PDB entry 3ATZ | X-ray diffraction, 2.04 A resolution | chain A

Chain A:
Molecule: Prostaglandin F2a synthase
Organism: Trypanosoma cruzi
UniProt: Q8I6L9 (Q8I6L9_TRYCR); residue numbers follow UniProt; this construct covers 1-379
Chain sequence (379 residues; each row starts with the number of its first residue):
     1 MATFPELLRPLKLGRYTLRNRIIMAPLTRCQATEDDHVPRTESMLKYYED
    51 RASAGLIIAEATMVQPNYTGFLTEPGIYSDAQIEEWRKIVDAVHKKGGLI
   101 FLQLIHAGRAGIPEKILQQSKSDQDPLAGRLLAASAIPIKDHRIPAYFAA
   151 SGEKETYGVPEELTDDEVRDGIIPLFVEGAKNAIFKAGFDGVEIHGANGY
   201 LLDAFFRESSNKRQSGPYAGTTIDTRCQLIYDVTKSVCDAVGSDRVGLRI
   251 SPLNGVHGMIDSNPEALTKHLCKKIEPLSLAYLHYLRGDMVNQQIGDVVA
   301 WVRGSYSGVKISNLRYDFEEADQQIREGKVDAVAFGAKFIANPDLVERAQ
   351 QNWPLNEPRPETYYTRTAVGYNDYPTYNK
Disordered / not traced: 1-3, 120-124, 377-379
Residues lining bound ligands:
  - FMN (flavin mononucleotide): A25, P26, L27, T28, R29, E60, A61, Q103, H195, N198, R249, L286, M290, N313, L314, R315, A334, F335, G336, A337, I340, Y363, Y364
  - P-hydroxybenzaldehyde (HBA): T28, F71, F148, H195, N198, Y200, Y364

Summary:
Chain A binds flavin mononucleotide and P-hydroxybenzaldehyde.
Chain A is Prostaglandin F2a synthase (Trypanosoma cruzi); the structure, Crystal structure of TcOYE with
pHBA, was determined by X-ray diffraction together with 3ATY from the same study.
